Entry 7ZQJ (X-ray diffraction, 2.25 A resolution); this record covers chains A and F of the 3 polymer chains in the assembly.

# Chain A
Protein: MHC class I antigen
From: Acrocephalus arundinaceus
UniProtKB: O98187 (O98187_ACRAR); residues 3-276 here correspond to UniProt positions 26-299 (UniProt number = residue number + 23)
Amino-acid sequence (275 residues; row label = number of the first residue in the row):
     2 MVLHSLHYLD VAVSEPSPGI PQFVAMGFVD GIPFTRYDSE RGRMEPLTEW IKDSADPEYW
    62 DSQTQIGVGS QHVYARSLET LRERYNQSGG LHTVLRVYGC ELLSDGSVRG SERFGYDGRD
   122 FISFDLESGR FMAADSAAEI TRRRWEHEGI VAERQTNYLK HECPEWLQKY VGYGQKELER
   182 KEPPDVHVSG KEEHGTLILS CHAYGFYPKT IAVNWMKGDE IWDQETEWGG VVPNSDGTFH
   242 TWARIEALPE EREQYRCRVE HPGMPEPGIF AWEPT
Disordered / not traced: 276
Construct notes: initiating methionine (2)
Disulfides: C101-C164, C202-C258
From the paper describing this entry:
  - conformationally variable residues (side-chain flip): Q64
  - contacts within the chain: D11-R97, R97-E113

# Chain F
Protein: Uncharacterized protein Rv3403c
UniProtKB: P9WKZ5 (Y3403_MYCTU); residues 1-9 here correspond to UniProt positions 8-16 (UniProt number = residue number + 7)
Amino-acid sequence (9 residues; numbered 1 to 9; the number before each row is that of its first residue):
     1 MTMITPPTF

# How chain A and chain F interact
Residue-residue contacts - 47 pairs, chain A then chain F:
  L7(A) with T2(F)
  Y9(A) with T2(F), hydrogen bond; M3(F), hydrophobic
  A26(A) with M3(F), hydrophobic
  M45(A) with M3(F), hydrophobic
  Y60(A) with T2(F)
  S63(A) with M1(F)
  Q64(A) with M1(F), hydrogen bond (side chain-backbone); T2(F); M3(F)
  I67(A) with M3(F), hydrophobic; T5(F)
  G68(A) with M3(F)
  S71(A) with T5(F); P6(F)
  V74(A) with P6(F); T8(F)
  Y75(A) with P6(F)
  S78(A) with F9(F), hydrogen bond (side chain-backbone)
  T81(A) with F9(F)
  L82(A) with F9(F), hydrophobic
  R85(A) with F9(F), hydrogen bond (side chain-backbone)
  R97(A) with I4(F), hydrogen bond (side chain-backbone); T5(F), hydrogen bond (side chain-backbone); P6(F)
  Y99(A) with M3(F); I4(F), hydrogen bond (side chain-backbone)
  F115(A) with P6(F), hydrophobic; P7(F); F9(F), hydrophobic
  F122(A) with F9(F), hydrophobic
  T142(A) with F9(F), hydrogen bond (side chain-backbone)
  R145(A) with T8(F), hydrogen bond (side chain-backbone); F9(F), hydrogen bond (side chain-backbone)
  W146(A) with P7(F), hydrophobic; T8(F), hydrogen bond (side chain-backbone); F9(F), hydrophobic
  V152(A) with P7(F), hydrophobic
  R155(A) with T5(F), hydrogen bond
  Q156(A) with I4(F); P7(F)
  Y159(A) with T2(F), hydrogen bond (side chain-backbone); I4(F), hydrophobic
  E163(A) with M1(F)
  W167(A) with M1(F); T2(F)
  Y171(A) with T2(F), hydrogen bond
Interface residues without a listed pair, chain A (35 interface residues in all): E59, G70, V95, E113, I123
From the paper, about this interface:
  - specific contacts: Y9(A)-T2(F) (hydrogen bond), Q64(A)-M1(F) (hydrogen bond), R97(A)-I4(F) (hydrogen bond), F115(A)-F9(F) (pi stacking), F122(A)-F9(F) (pi stacking), Y171(A)-T2(F) (hydrogen bond)

# Overview
Chain A and chain F form an interface of 35 and 9 residues respectively; the contacts include 14 hydrogen
bonds. Polar pairs include Y9(A)-T2(F), Q64(A)-M1(F) and S78(A)-F9(F). The paper describes hydrogen bonds
between Y9(A) and T2(F), Q64(A) and M1(F) and R97(A) and I4(F) among others; pi stacking between F115(A) and
F9(F) and F122(A) and F9(F). The paper reports conformational variability at Q64(A); contacts within the chain
involving R97(A), D11(A) and E113(A).
Here chain A is MHC class I antigen (Acrocephalus arundinaceus) and chain F is Uncharacterized protein
Rv3403c. Entry 7ZQJ (MHC class I from a wild bird in complex with a nonameric peptide P3) was determined by
X-ray diffraction, deposited together with 7ZQI.
